8SQK - chains A and T of the 8 polymer chains in the assembly; structure by electron microscopy, 3.01 A resolution.

Chain A:
Molecule: RNA-directed RNA polymerase nsp12
Source organism: Severe acute respiratory syndrome coronavirus 2
Notes: EC 2.7.7.48
UniProtKB: P0DTD1 (R1AB_SARS2); residues 1-929 here correspond to UniProt positions 4393-5321 (UniProt number = residue number + 4392)
Sequence (929 residues; row label = number of the first residue in the row):
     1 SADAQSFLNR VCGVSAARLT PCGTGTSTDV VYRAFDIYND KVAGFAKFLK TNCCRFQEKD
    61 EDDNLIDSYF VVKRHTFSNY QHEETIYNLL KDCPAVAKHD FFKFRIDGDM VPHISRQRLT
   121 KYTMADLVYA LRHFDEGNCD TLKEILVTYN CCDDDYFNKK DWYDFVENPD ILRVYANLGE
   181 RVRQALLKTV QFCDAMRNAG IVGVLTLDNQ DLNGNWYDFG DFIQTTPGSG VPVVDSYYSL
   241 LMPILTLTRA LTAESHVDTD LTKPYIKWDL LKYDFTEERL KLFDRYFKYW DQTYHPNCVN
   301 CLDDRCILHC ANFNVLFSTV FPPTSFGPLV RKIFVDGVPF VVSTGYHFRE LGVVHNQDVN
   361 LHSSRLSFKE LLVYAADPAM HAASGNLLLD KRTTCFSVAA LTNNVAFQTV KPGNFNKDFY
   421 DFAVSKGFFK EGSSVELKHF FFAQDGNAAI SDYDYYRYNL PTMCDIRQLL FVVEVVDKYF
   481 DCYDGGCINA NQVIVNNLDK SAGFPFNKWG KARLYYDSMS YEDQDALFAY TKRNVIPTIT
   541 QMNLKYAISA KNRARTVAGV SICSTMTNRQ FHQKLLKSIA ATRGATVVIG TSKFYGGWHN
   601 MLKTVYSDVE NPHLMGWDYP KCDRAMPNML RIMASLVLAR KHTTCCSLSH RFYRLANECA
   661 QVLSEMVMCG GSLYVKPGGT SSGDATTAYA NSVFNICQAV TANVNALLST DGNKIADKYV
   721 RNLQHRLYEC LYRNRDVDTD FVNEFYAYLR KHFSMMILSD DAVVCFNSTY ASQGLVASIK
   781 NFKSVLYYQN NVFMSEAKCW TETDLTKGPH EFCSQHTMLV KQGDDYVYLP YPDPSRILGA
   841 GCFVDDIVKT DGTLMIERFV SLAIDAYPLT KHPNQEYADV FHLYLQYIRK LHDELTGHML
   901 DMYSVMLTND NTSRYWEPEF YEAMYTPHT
Bound ions: Mg2+: Asn209, Asp218 (together with RNA-nsp9) (shared with 1 residue of chain O); Zn2+ site 1: His295, Cys301, Cys306, Cys310; Zn2+ site 2: Cys487, His642, Cys645, Cys646
Ligand contacts:
  - RNA-nsp9 (VSN; 5'-O-[(R)-hydroxy(thiophosphonooxy)phosphoryl]guanosine), molecule 1: Val31, Arg33, Phe35, Lys50, Cys53, Arg55, Tyr69, Val71, Lys73, Arg116, Leu119, Thr120, Lys121, Tyr122, Thr123, Asp208, Asn209, Asp211, Tyr217, Asp218
  - RNA-nsp9 (VSN), molecule 2: Lys545, Arg555, Cys622, Asp623, Thr680, Ser682, Thr687, Asn691, Ser759, Asp760
Swiss-Prot annotation at these positions:
  - region: Lys545 to Arg555 (Interaction with RMP Remdesivir), Thr582 to Pro620 (RdRp Palm N-ter)
  - active site: Ser759, Asp760, Asp761
  - binding site (Mn(2+)): Asn209, Asp218
  - binding site (Zn(2+)): His295, Cys301, Cys306, Cys310, Cys487, His642, Cys645, Cys646
What the authors report for this chain:
  - catalytic residues: Lys50, Lys73 (proposed by the authors, not directly observed)
  - binding site for SARS-CoV-2 5' UTR: Asp711, Asn713
  - Mg2+ coordination: Asn209, Asp218

Chain T:
Molecule: Template RNA
Sequence (35 nucleotides; row label = number of the first residue in the row):
   100 UGUCAUGCUU CGCGUGGAGA AUGACGUAGC AUGCU

How chain A and chain T interact:
Contacting residue pairs (31):
  Gln408(A) - U100(T)  base contact
  Asn496(A) - U105(T)  phosphate contact
  Lys500(A) - U102(T)  salt bridge to the phosphate
  Lys500(A) - C103(T)  phosphate contact
  Ser501(A) - G101(T)  hydrogen bond to the phosphate
  Ser501(A) - U102(T)  hydrogen bond to the phosphate
  Asn507(A) - G101(T)  hydrogen bond to the phosphate
  Gln541(A) - G101(T)  phosphate contact
  Asn543(A) - U100(T)  hydrogen bond to the sugar
  Asn543(A) - G101(T)  sugar contact
  Val557(A) - U102(T)  base contact
  Gly559(A) - U102(T)  sugar contact
  Arg569(A) - C103(T)  salt bridge to the phosphate
  Arg569(A) - A104(T)  salt bridge to the phosphate
  Lys577(A) - U105(T)  salt bridge to the phosphate
  Gly590(A) - U105(T)  sugar contact
  Gly590(A) - G106(T)  sugar contact
  Ser592(A) - G106(T)  sugar contact
  Phe594(A) - C107(T)  sugar contact
  Tyr595(A) - C107(T)  phosphate contact
  Tyr595(A) - U108(T)  hydrogen bond to the phosphate
  Ser682(A) - U102(T)  base contact
  Ser682(A) - C103(T)  sugar contact
  Gly683(A) - U102(T)  hydrogen bond to the sugar
  Gly683(A) - C103(T)  sugar contact
  Asp684(A) - C103(T)  hydrogen bond to the sugar
  Ala685(A) - C103(T)  sugar contact
  Tyr689(A) - A104(T)  hydrogen bond to the sugar
  Arg914(A) - U109(T)  salt bridge to the phosphate
  Tyr915(A) - U109(T)  sugar contact
  Met924(A) - C107(T)  sugar contact
Other interface residues (no listed pair), chain A (33 interface residues in all): Lys511, Lys545, Ala558, Val560, Ala580, Ile589, Thr591, Val860, Ile864, Phe920

Overview:
33 residues of chain A face 10 of chain T across their interface, with 8 hydrogen bonds and 5 salt bridges.
Polar pairs include Asn543(A)-U100(T), Gly683(A)-U102(T) and Asp684(A)-C103(T). Bound to chain A: RNA-nsp9.
The paper reports catalytic residues Lys50(A) and Lys73(A); a binding site for SARS-CoV-2 5' UTR at Asp711(A)
and Asn713(A).
Chain A is RNA-directed RNA polymerase nsp12 (Severe acute respiratory syndrome coronavirus 2) and chain T is
Template RNA; the structure, SARS-CoV-2 replication-transcription complex bound to RNA-nsp9 and GDP-betaS, as
a pre-catalytic deRNAylation/mRNA capping intermediate, was determined by electron microscopy, deposited
together with 8SQ9 and 8SQJ.
